1KD2 - chains C and D of the 4 polymer chains in the assembly; structure by X-ray diffraction, 1.87 A resolution.

# Chain C
Molecule: Hemoglobin alpha chain
Organism: Homo sapiens
UniProtKB: P69905 (HBA_HUMAN); residue numbers follow UniProt; this construct covers 1-141
Chain sequence (141 residues; each row starts with the number of its first residue):
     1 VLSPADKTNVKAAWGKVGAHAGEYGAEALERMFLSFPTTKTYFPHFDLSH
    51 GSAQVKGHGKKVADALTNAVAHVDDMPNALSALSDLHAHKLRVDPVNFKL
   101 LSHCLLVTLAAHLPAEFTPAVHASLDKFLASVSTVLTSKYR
Ion coordination: heme Fe near His87 (its only coordinating residue here)
Residues lining bound ligands: heme (HEM): Met32, Thr39, Tyr42, Phe43, His45, Phe46, His58, Lys61, Val62, Ala65, Leu66, Leu83, Leu86, His87, Leu91, Val93, Asn97, Phe98, Leu101, Val132, Ser133, Leu136

# Chain D
Molecule: Hemoglobin beta chain
Organism: Homo sapiens
UniProtKB: P68871 (HBB_HUMAN); residues 1-146 here = UniProt positions 1-146
Chain sequence (146 residues; numbered 1 to 146; the number before each row is that of its first residue):
     1 VHLTPEEKSAVTALWGKVNVDEVGGEALGRLLVVYPWTQRFFESFGDLST
    51 PDAVMGNPKVKAHGKKVLGAFSDGLAHLDNLKGTFATLSELHCDKLHVDP
   101 ENFRLLGNVLVCVLAHHFGKEFTPPVQAAYQKVVAGVANALAHKYH
Ion coordination: heme Fe near His92 (its only coordinating residue here)
Residues lining bound ligands: heme (HEM): Leu31, Thr38, Phe41, Phe42, His63, Lys66, Val67, Ala70, Phe71, Phe85, Leu88, Leu91, His92, Leu96, Val98, Asn102, Phe103, Leu106, Val137, Leu141

# How chain C and chain D interact
Contacting residue pairs (35; chain C residue first):
  Arg31(C) - Phe122(D)  hydrogen bond (side chain-backbone)
  Arg31(C) - Thr123(D)
  Arg31(C) - Pro124(D)
  Arg31(C) - Gln127(D)  hydrogen bond
  Leu34(C) - Pro124(D)  hydrophobic
  Leu34(C) - Pro125(D)
  Leu34(C) - Ala128(D)
  Ser35(C) - Gln127(D)
  Ser35(C) - Ala128(D)  hydrogen bond (side chain-backbone)
  Ser35(C) - Gln131(D)
  Lys99(C) - Asn108(D)
  His103(C) - Asn108(D)
  His103(C) - Val111(D)
  His103(C) - Gln131(D)  hydrogen bond
  Cys104(C) - Gln127(D)
  Val107(C) - Val111(D)  hydrophobic
  Val107(C) - Ala115(D)  hydrophobic
  Val107(C) - Gln127(D)
  Ala110(C) - Cys112(D)
  Ala110(C) - His116(D)
  Ala111(C) - Ala115(D)
  Ala111(C) - Gly119(D)
  His112(C) - Lys120(D)
  Pro114(C) - His116(D)  hydrogen bond (backbone-side chain)
  Phe117(C) - Arg30(D)  hydrogen bond (backbone-side chain)
  Phe117(C) - His116(D)  hydrogen bond (backbone-side chain)
  Thr118(C) - Arg30(D)  hydrogen bond (backbone-side chain)
  Pro119(C) - Arg30(D)
  Pro119(C) - Val33(D)
  Pro119(C) - Met55(D)  hydrophobic
  His122(C) - Arg30(D)  hydrogen bond
  His122(C) - Val34(D)
  His122(C) - Cys112(D)
  Asp126(C) - Val34(D)
  Asp126(C) - Tyr35(D)  hydrogen bond
Other interface residues (no listed pair), chain C (21 interface residues in all): Glu23, Phe36, Leu106, Leu113, Ala123

# In short
21 residues of chain C and 19 residues of chain D are in contact, with 10 hydrogen bonds. Polar contacts
include Arg31(C)-Phe122(D), Arg31(C)-Gln127(D) and Ser35(C)-Ala128(D). Chain C binds heme. Chain D binds heme.
Here chain C is Hemoglobin alpha chain and chain D is Hemoglobin beta chain, both from Homo sapiens. Entry
1KD2 (Crystal Structure of Human Deoxyhemoglobin in Absence of Any Anions) was determined by X-ray
diffraction.
